Entry 8GUK (electron microscopy, 2.51 A resolution); this record covers chains G and J of the 10 polymer chains in the assembly.

# Chain G
Name: Histone H2A type 1
Organism: Homo sapiens
UniProtKB: P0C0S8 (H2A1_HUMAN); residues 1-129 here correspond to UniProt positions 2-130 (UniProt number = residue number + 1)
Sequence (129 residues; each row starts with the number of its first residue):
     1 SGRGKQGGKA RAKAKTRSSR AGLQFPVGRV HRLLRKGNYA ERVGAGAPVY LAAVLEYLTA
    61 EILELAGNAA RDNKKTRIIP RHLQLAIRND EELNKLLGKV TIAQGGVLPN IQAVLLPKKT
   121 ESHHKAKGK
Disordered / not traced: 1-8, 120-129
UniProt features mapped onto this chain:
  - modified residue: Ser1 (N-acetylserine), Arg3 (Citrulline), Lys5 (N6-(2-hydroxyisobutyryl)lysine), Lys9 (N6-(2-hydroxyisobutyryl)lysine), Lys13 (N6-(beta-hydroxybutyryl)lysine), Lys36 (N6-(2-hydroxyisobutyryl)lysine), Lys74 (N6-(2-hydroxyisobutyryl)lysine), Lys75 (N6-(2-hydroxyisobutyryl)lysine), Lys95 (N6-(2-hydroxyisobutyryl)lysine), Lys99 (N6-glutaryllysine), Gln104 (N5-methylglutamine), Lys118 (N6-(2-hydroxyisobutyryl)lysine), Lys119 (N6-crotonyllysine), Thr120 (Phosphothreonine), Lys125 (N6-crotonyllysine)
  - cross-link (Glycyl lysine isopeptide (Lys-Gly)): Lys13 (interchain with G-Cter in ubiquitin), Lys15 (interchain with G-Cter in ubiquitin), Lys119 (interchain with G-Cter in ubiquitin)

# Chain J
Molecule: 147-nt DNA strand
Sequence (147 nucleotides; numbered 1 to 147; the number before each row is that of its first residue):
     1 ACAGGATGTA TATATCTGAC ACGTGCCTGG AGACTAGGGA GTAATCCCCT TGGCGGTTAA
    61 AACGCGGGGG ACAGCGCGTA CGTGCGTTTA AGCGGTGCTA GAGCTGTCTA CGACCAATTG
   121 AGCGGCCTCG GCACCGGGAT TCTCCAG

# Chain G / chain J interface
Residue-residue contacts (19):
  Arg11(G) - DA117(J)  hydrogen bond to the base
  Arg11(G) - DT118(J)  hydrogen bond to the sugar
  Lys13(G) - DG120(J)  salt bridge to the phosphate
  Arg29(G) - DG122(J)  phosphate contact
  Arg29(G) - DC123(J)  salt bridge to the phosphate
  His31(G) - DA113(J)  salt bridge to the phosphate
  Glu41(G) - DA113(J)  sugar contact
  Arg42(G) - DG112(J)  hydrogen bond to the sugar
  Arg42(G) - DA113(J)  phosphate contact
  Val43(G) - DG112(J)  sugar contact
  Val43(G) - DA113(J)  hydrogen bond to the phosphate
  Gly44(G) - DG112(J)  phosphate contact
  Ala45(G) - DG112(J)  hydrogen bond to the phosphate
  Lys75(G) - DC132(J)  phosphate contact
  Lys75(G) - DA133(J)  salt bridge to the phosphate
  Thr76(G) - DG131(J)  hydrogen bond to the phosphate
  Thr76(G) - DC132(J)  hydrogen bond to the phosphate
  Arg77(G) - DG131(J)  sugar contact
  Arg77(G) - DC132(J)  hydrogen bond to the phosphate
Also at the interface, not in a pair above, chain G (14 interface residues in all): Pro26, Arg35
Also at the interface, not in a pair above, chain J (11 interface residues in all): DC111

# Summary
Chain G and chain J form an interface of 14 and 11 residues respectively, with 8 hydrogen bonds and 4 salt
bridges. Polar contacts include Arg11(G)-DA117(J), Arg11(G)-DT118(J) and Arg42(G)-DG112(J).
Chain G is Histone H2A type 1 (Homo sapiens) and chain J is a 147-nt DNA strand; the structure, Human
nucleosome core particle (free form), was determined by electron microscopy (same publication as 8GUI and
8GUJ).
